7FOI - chains A and B; structure by X-ray diffraction, 1.55 A resolution.

# Chain A
Molecule: Pre-mRNA-splicing factor 8
From: Saccharomyces cerevisiae S288C
UniProtKB: P33334 (PRP8_YEAST); numbering as in UniProt (aligned over 1836-2090)
Sequence (258 residues; each row starts with the number of its first residue):
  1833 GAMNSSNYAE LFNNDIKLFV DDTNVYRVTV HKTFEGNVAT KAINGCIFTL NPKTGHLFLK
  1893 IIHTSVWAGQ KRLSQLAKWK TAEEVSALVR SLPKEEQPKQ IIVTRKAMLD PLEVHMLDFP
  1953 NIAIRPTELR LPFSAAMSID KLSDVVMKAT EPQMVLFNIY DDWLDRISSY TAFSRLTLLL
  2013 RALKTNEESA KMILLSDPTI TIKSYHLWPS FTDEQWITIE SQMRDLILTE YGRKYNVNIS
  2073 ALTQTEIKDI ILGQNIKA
Unresolved in the structure: 2070-2090
Differences from the reference sequence: expression tag (1833-1835)

# Chain B
Molecule: A1 cistron-splicing factor AAR2
From: Saccharomyces cerevisiae S288C
UniProtKB: P32357 (AAR2_YEAST); aligned to UniProt positions 1-317 over residues 1-317
Sequence (308 residues; numbered -3 to 317; 13 numbers in that range are skipped by the numbering (no residue carries them; nothing is unmodelled there); the number before each row is that of its first residue; numbers below 1 keep their minus sign (Gly-3 is residue -3)):
    -3 GAMAMNTVPF TSAPIEVTIG IDQYSFNVKE NQPFHGIKDI PIGHVHVIHF QHADNSSMRY
    57 GYWFDCRMGN FYIQYDPKDG LYKMMEERDG AKFENIVHNF KERQMMVSYP KIDEDDTWYN
   117 LTEFVQMDKI RKIVRKDENQ FSYVDSSMTT VQENEL
   166 SSSSSDPAHS LNYTVINFKS REAIRPGHEM EDFLDKSYYL NTVMLQGIFK NSSNYFGELQ
   226 FAFLNAMFFG NYGSSLQWHA MIELICSSAT VPKHMLDKLD EILYYQIKTL PEQYSDILLN
   286 ERVWNICLYS SFQKNSLHNT EKIMENKYPE LL
Unresolved in the structure: -3 to 0, 166-169
Differences from the reference sequence: expression tag (-3 to 0); conflict Ser166 (Leu153 in P32357), Ser167 (Lys154 in P32357), Ser170 (Asp in P32357)
Small-molecule neighbours:
  - r-1,2-propanediol (PGR): Tyr237, Ser240, Leu241, His244, Ile282, Leu283, Leu284, Asn285
  - W5Z (3-fluoro-N-[2-(1H-imidazol-1-yl)ethyl]benzamide), molecule 1: Pro5, Thr7, Tyr68, Gln70, Glu83, Phe89, Ile92, Phe96
  - W5Z, molecule 2: Phe22, Asn23, Val24, Gln28, Phe30, Gln100, Met101, Met102, Val103
  - W5Z, molecule 3: Phe120, Val121, Gln122, Lys125, Ile126, Lys128, Ile129, Thr179, Phe214, Asn219, Gly222, Glu223, Phe226
  - W5Z, molecule 4: Gly235, Asn236, Tyr237, Ser240, Ile282, Leu283
UniProt features mapped onto this chain:
  - region: Leu261 to Ile282 (Leucine-zipper)
  - modified residue: Ser253 (Phosphoserine), Thr274 (Phosphothreonine)

# Chain A / chain B interface
Residue-residue contacts (18):
  Gln1907(A) - Met195(B)
  Gln1907(A) - Leu199(B)
  Leu1908(A) - Met195(B)  hydrophobic
  Trp1911(A) - Glu194(B)
  Trp1911(A) - Met195(B)  hydrophobic
  Trp1911(A) - Phe198(B)  hydrophobic
  Asp1942(A) - Lys184(B)  salt bridge
  Asp1942(A) - Phe198(B)
  Glu1945(A) - Lys184(B)  salt bridge
  Val1946(A) - Lys184(B)
  Val1946(A) - Ile189(B)  hydrophobic
  Val1946(A) - Glu194(B)
  Val1946(A) - Phe198(B)  hydrophobic
  His1947(A) - Glu194(B)
  Leu1949(A) - Lys184(B)
  Leu1949(A) - Ser185(B)
  Leu1949(A) - Arg186(B)
  Asp1950(A) - Arg186(B)  salt bridge

# In short
The interface between chain A and chain B involves 9 residues on one side and 8 on the other, with 3 salt
bridges. Polar contacts include Asp1942(A)-Lys184(B), Glu1945(A)-Lys184(B) and Asp1950(A)-Arg186(B). Chain B
binds 4 copies of compound W5Z and r-1,2-propanediol.
Chain A is Pre-mRNA-splicing factor 8 and chain B is A1 cistron-splicing factor AAR2, both from Saccharomyces
cerevisiae S288C; the structure, PanDDA analysis group deposition -- Aar2/RNaseH in complex with fragment
P08B06 from the F2X-Universal Library, was determined by X-ray diffraction together with 5ST0, 5ST1, 5ST2,
5ST3, 5ST4, 5ST5 and 248 further entries from the same study.
